7QJE - chains J and L of the 8 polymer chains in the assembly; structure by electron microscopy, 7.80 A resolution (low resolution: residue-level contacts below are approximate; hydrogen-bond / salt-bridge calls are withheld).

[Chain J]
Molecule: Gamma-tubulin complex component 5
Source organism: Homo sapiens
Reference sequence: Q96RT8 (GCP5_HUMAN); residue numbers follow UniProt; this construct covers 1-1024
Sequence (1024 residues; row label = number of the first residue in the row):
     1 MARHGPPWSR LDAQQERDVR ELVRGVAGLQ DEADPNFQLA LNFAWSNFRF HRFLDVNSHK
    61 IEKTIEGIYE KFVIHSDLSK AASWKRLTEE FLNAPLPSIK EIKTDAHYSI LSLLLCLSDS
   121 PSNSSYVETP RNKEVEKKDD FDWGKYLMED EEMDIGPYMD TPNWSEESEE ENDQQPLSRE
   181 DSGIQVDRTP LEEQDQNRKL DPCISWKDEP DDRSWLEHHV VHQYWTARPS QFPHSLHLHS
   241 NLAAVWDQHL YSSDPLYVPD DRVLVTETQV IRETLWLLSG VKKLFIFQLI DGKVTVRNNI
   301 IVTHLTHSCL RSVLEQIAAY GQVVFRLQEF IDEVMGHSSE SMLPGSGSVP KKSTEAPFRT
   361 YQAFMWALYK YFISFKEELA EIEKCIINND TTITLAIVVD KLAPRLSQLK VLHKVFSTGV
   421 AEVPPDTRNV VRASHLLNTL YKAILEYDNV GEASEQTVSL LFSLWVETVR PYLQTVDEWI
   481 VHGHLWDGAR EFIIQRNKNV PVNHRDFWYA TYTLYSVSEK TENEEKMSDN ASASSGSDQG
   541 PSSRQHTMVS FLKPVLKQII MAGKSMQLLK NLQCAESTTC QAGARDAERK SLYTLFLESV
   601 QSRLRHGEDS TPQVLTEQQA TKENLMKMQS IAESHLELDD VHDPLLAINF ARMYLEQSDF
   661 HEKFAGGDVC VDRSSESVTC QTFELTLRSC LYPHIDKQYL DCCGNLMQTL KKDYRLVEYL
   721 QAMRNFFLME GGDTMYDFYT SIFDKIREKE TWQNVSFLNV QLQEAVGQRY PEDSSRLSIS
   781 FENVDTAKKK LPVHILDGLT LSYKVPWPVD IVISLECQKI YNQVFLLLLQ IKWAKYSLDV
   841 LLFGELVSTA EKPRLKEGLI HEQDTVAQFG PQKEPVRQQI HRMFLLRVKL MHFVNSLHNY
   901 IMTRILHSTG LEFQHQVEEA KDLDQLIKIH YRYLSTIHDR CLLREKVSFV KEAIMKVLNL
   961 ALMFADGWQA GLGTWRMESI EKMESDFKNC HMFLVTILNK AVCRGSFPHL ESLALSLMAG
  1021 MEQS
Unresolved in the structure: 1-209, 337-356, 389-390, 423-426, 449-454, 497-546, 573-636, 649-681, 729-732, 745-752, 765-795, 843-878, 969-978, 1002-1006, 1017-1024

[Chain L]
Molecule: Gamma-tubulin complex component 6
Source organism: Homo sapiens
Reference sequence: Q96RT7 (GCP6_HUMAN); the construct has insertions or renumbered stretches relative to UniProt, so the offset changes along the chain: 1-608 = UniProt 1-608; 1474-1811 = UniProt 1482-1819
Sequence (1819 residues; each row starts with the number of its first residue; note: 865 numbers in that range are skipped by the numbering (no residue carries them; nothing is unmodelled there); a row labelled like 608A-608Z holds insertion residues (608A, then the next letters in order)):
     1 MASITQLFDD LCEALLPAAK THLGQRSVNR KRAKRSLKKV AYNALFTNLF QDETQQLQPD
    61 MSKLPARNKI LMLSFDLRVG GLGPKADRLE ELVEELEAAP CCPLLEVGSV LDLLVQLAGS
   121 GPPQVLPRKR DYFLNNKHVG RNVPYSGYDC DDLSVFEMDV QSLISREECL CHSMIQETLQ
   181 VMEAAPGTGL PTVGLFSFGD PCGDRFERDT RVSLFGALVH SRTYDMDVRL GLPPVPDNAD
   241 LSGLAIKVPP SVDQWEDEGF QSASNLTPDS QSEPSVTPDV DLWEAALTYE ASKRRCWERV
   301 GCPPGHREEP YLTEAGRDAF DKFCRLHQGE LQLLAGGVLQ APQPVLVKEC ELVKDVLNVL
   361 IGVVSATFSL CQPAQAFVVK RGVHVSGASP ESISSLLSEV AEYGTCYTRL SHFSLQPVLD
   421 SLYSKGLVFQ AFTSGLRRYL QYYRACVLST PPTLSLLTIG FLFKKLGRQL RYLAELCGVG
   481 AVLPGTCGGG PRAAFPTGVK LLSYLYQEAL HNCSNEHYPV LLSLLKTSCE PYTRFIHDWV
   541 YSGVFRDAYG EFMIQVNHEY LSFRDKLYWT HGYVLISKEV EDCVPVFLKH IAHDIYVCGK
   601 TINLLKLC
608A-608Z CPRHYLCWSDVPVPRISVIFSLEELK
609A-609Z EIEKDCAVYVGRMERVARHSSVSKEE
610A-610Z KELRMEIAKQELIAHAREAASRVLSA
611A-611Z LSDRQMSERMALDARKREQFQRLKEQ
612A-612Z FVKDQERRQAARQEELDDDFSYAREL
613A-613Z RDRERRLKSLEEELERKARQALVDHY
614A-614Z SKLSAEAARREQKALWRIQRHRLESA
615A-615Z RLRFLLEDEKHIQEMLKAVSEAHQPQ
616A-616Z EPPDVLLSVHPQVTSPGPEHPEGGQG
617A-617Z CDSGSAEQHSPAWDGWNRPGLLTPQP
618A-618Z LKPLAVGAGGRGLQQAEGARPFSDSL
619A-619Z SIGDFLPVGPGAEPSVQTGMVPLLEV
620A-620Z ALQTINLDLPPSAPGEAPAAASTQPS
621A-621Z RPQEYDFSTVLRPAVATSPAPGPLQA
622A-622Z AECSLGSSGLQLWEDSCGKMDACGSA
623A-623Z SRETLLPSHPPRRAALEEGSSQPTER
624A-624Z LFGQVSGGGLPTGDYASEIAPTRPRW
625A-625Z NTHGHVSDASIRVGENVSDVAPTQPR
626A-626Z WNTHGHVSNASISLGESVSDVAPTRP
627A-627Z RWNIHGHVSNASIRVGENVSDVAPTR
628A-628Z PRWNTHGHVSNASIRVGENVSDVAPT
629A-629Z RPRWNTHGHVSDASISLGESVSDMAP
630A-630Z ARPRWNTHGHVSDASISLGESVSDMA
631A-631Z PTRPRWNTHGHVSDTSIRVGENVSDV
632A-632Z APIRSRCNTHGHVSDASISLGEPVSD
633A-633Z VVSTRPRWNTHVPIPPPHMVLGALSP
634A-634Z EAEPNTPRPQQSPPGHTSQSALSLGA
635A-635Z QSTVLDCGPRLPVEVGPSLSSPSSGC
636A-636Z GEGSISVGENVSDVAPTQPWWPNTPG
637A-637Z DSVSEELGPGRSGDTEDLSPNWPLNS
638A-638Z QEDTAAQSSPGRGEEAEASAAEAQGG
639A-639Z EQAYLAGLAGQYHLERYPDSYESMSE
640A-640Z PPIAHLLRPVLPRAFAFPVDPQVQSA
641A-641O ADETAVQLSELLTLP
  1474 VLMKRSITAP LAAHISLVNK AAVDYFFVEL HLEAHYEALR HFLLMEDGEF AQSLSDLLFE
  1534 KLGAGQTPGE LLNPLVLNSV LSKALQCSLH GDTPHASNLS LALKYLPEVF APNAPDVLSC
  1594 LELRYKVDWP LNIVITEGCV SKYSGVFSFL LQLKLMMWAL KDVCFHLKRT ALLSHMAGSV
  1654 QFRQLQLFKH EMQHFVKVIQ GYIANQILHV TWCEFRARLA TVGDLEEIQR AHAEYLHKAV
  1714 FRGLLTEKAA PVMNVIHSIF SLVLKFRSQL ISQAWGPPGG PRGAEHPNFA LMQQSYNTFK
  1774 YYSHFLFKVV TKLVNRGYQP HLEDFLLRIN FNNYYQDA
Unresolved in the structure: 1-281, 371-389, 418-424, 480-493, 557-565, 575-585, 608A-608Z, 609A-609Z, 610A-610Z, 611A-611Z, 612A-612Z, 613A-613Z, 614A-614Z, 615A-615Z, 616A-616Z, 617A-617Z, 618A-618Z, 619A-619Z, 620A-620Z, 621A-621Z, 622A-622Z, 623A-623Z, 624A-624Z, 625A-625Z, 626A-626Z, 627A-627Z, 628A-628Z, 629A-629Z, 630A-630Z, 631A-631Z, 632A-632Z, 633A-633Z, 634A-634Z, 635A-635Z, 636A-636Z, 637A-637Z, 638A-638Z, 639A-639Z, 640A-640Z, 641A-641O, 1536-1540, 1583-1587, 1645-1648, 1694-1697, 1744-1758, 1790-1791, 1808-1811

[Chain J / chain L interface]
Pairs across the interface - 65 pairs, chain J then chain L:
  Asp-212(J) / Lys-322(L)
  Arg-213(J) / Leu-326(L)
  Trp-215(J) / Lys-322(L)
  His-219(J) / Glu-309(L)
  His-219(J) / Pro-310(L)
  Val-220(J) / Glu-309(L)
  Val-220(J) / Pro-310(L)
  Val-220(J) / Tyr-311(L)
  Val-220(J) / Leu-312(L)
  Val-221(J) / Glu-309(L)
  His-222(J) / Leu-312(L)
  Phe-232(J) / Arg-294(L)
  Phe-232(J) / Cys-296(L)
  Phe-232(J) / Glu-298(L)
  Phe-232(J) / Arg-299(L)
  Phe-232(J) / His-306(L)
  Phe-232(J) / Glu-309(L)
  Pro-233(J) / Arg-299(L)
  Pro-233(J) / His-306(L)
  His-234(J) / Arg-299(L)
  Leu-238(J) / Arg-299(L)
  Leu-238(J) / Gly-301(L)
  His-239(J) / Cys-296(L)
  His-239(J) / Arg-299(L)
  His-239(J) / Val-300(L)
  His-239(J) / Gly-301(L)
  His-239(J) / Cys-302(L)
  His-239(J) / Pro-303(L)
  His-239(J) / Pro-304(L)
  Ser-240(J) / Arg-299(L)
  Ser-240(J) / Pro-304(L)
  Asn-241(J) / Arg-299(L)
  Leu-242(J) / Glu-298(L)
  Leu-242(J) / Arg-299(L)
  Leu-264(J) / Glu-298(L)
  Val-265(J) / Glu-298(L)
  Thr-266(J) / Cys-296(L)
  Thr-266(J) / Glu-298(L)
  Glu-267(J) / Arg-294(L)
  Glu-267(J) / Arg-295(L)
  Glu-267(J) / Cys-296(L)
  Glu-267(J) / Trp-297(L)
  Thr-268(J) / Arg-294(L)
  Thr-268(J) / Tyr-311(L)
  Gln-269(J) / Glu-309(L)
  Gln-269(J) / Tyr-311(L)
  Arg-272(J) / Tyr-311(L)
  Val-302(J) / Trp-297(L)
  Val-302(J) / Glu-298(L)
  Thr-303(J) / Glu-298(L)
  His-304(J) / Trp-297(L)
  His-304(J) / Glu-298(L)
  His-304(J) / Val-300(L)
  Ile-386(J) / Glu-308(L)
  Ile-387(J) / Glu-308(L)
  Ile-387(J) / Glu-314(L)
  Thr-391(J) / Ser-292(L)
  Thr-391(J) / Lys-293(L)
  Thr-391(J) / Arg-307(L)
  Thr-392(J) / Lys-293(L)
  Thr-392(J) / Arg-294(L)
  Thr-392(J) / Arg-307(L)
  Ile-393(J) / Lys-293(L)
  Thr-394(J) / Arg-294(L)
  Leu-395(J) / Trp-297(L)
Interface residues without a listed pair, chain J (38 interface residues in all): Asp-211, Leu-216, Trp-225, Ser-230, Leu-305, Leu-310
Interface residues without a listed pair, chain L (26 interface residues in all): Glu-290, Ala-291, Arg-325

[In short]
38 residues of chain J and 26 residues of chain L are in contact.
Here chain J is Gamma-tubulin complex component 5 and chain L is Gamma-tubulin complex component 6, both from
Homo sapiens. Entry 7QJE (Structure of recombinant human gamma-Tubulin Ring Complex 4-spoked assembly
intermediate (spokes 9-12)) was determined by electron microscopy, deposited together with 7QJ0, 7QJ1, 7QJ2,
7QJ3, 7QJ4 and 7QJD.
